PDB entry 7OQC | electron microscopy, 4.10 A resolution (low resolution: residue-level contacts below are approximate; hydrogen-bond / salt-bridge calls are withheld) | chains 1 and d of the 18 polymer chains in the assembly

== Chain 1 ==
Molecule: U1 snRNA
From: Saccharomyces cerevisiae
Sequence (568 nucleotides; numbered 1 to 568; the number before each row is that of its first residue):
     1 AUACUUACCUUAAGAUAUCAGAGGAGAUCAAGAAGUCCUACUGAUCAAAC
    51 AUGCGCUUCCAAUAGUAGAAGGACGUUAAGCAUUUAUCAUUGAACUAUAA
   101 UUGUUCAUUGAAGUCAUUGAUGCAAACUCCUUGGUCACACACACAUACGG
   151 CGCGGAAGGCGUGUUUGCUGACGUUUCCAUUCCCUUGUUUCAAUCAUUGG
   201 UUAAUCCCUUGAUUCCUUUGGGGAUUUUUGGGUUAAACUGAUUUUUGGGG
   251 CCCUUUGUUUCUUCUGCCUGGAGAAGUUUGACACCAAAUUCAAAUUGGUG
   301 UUAGGGGAGCUGGGGCCUUUCAAAAGAGAGCUUUGUAGAGGCAUUCUUUU
   351 UGACUACUUUUCUCUAGCGUGCCAUUUUAGUUUUUGACGGCAGAUUCGAA
   401 UGAACUUAAGUUUAUGAUGAAGGUAUGGCUGUUGAGAUUAUUUGGUCGGG
   451 AUUGUAGUUUGAAGAUGUGCUCUUUUGAGCAGUCUCAACUUUGCUCGUUC
   501 CCGUUAUGGGAAAAAUUUUGGAAGGUCUUGGUAGGAACGGGUGGAUCUUA
   551 UAAUUUUUGAUUUAUUUU
Disordered / not traced: 27-33, 566-568

== Chain d ==
Name: Small nuclear ribonucleoprotein Sm D3
From: Saccharomyces cerevisiae
UniProt: P43321 (SMD3_YEAST); residue numbers follow UniProt; this construct covers 1-101
Chain sequence (101 residues; numbered 1 to 101; the number before each row is that of its first residue):
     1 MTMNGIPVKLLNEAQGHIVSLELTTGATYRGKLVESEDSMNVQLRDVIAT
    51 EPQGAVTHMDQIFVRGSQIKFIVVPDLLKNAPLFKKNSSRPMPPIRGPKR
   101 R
Disordered / not traced: 1-2, 96-101

== How chain 1 and chain d interact ==
Residue-residue contacts (15; chain 1 residue first):
  U114(1) - Gly54(d)
  U114(1) - Ala55(d)
  U114(1) - Val56(d)
  G541(1) - Ile95(d)
  U542(1) - Pro93(d)
  U542(1) - Ile95(d)
  G543(1) - Arg90(d)
  G543(1) - Pro93(d)
  U554(1) - Arg65(d)
  U555(1) - Ser39(d)
  U555(1) - Asn41(d)
  U555(1) - Arg65(d)
  U555(1) - Gly66(d)
  U555(1) - Ser67(d)
  U556(1) - Met40(d)
Also at the interface, not in a pair above, chain d (14 interface residues in all): Gln68, Pro94

== Summary ==
The interface between chain 1 and chain d involves 7 residues on one side and 14 on the other.
Here chain 1 is U1 snRNA and chain d is Small nuclear ribonucleoprotein Sm D3, both from Saccharomyces
cerevisiae. Entry 7OQC (The U1 part of Saccharomyces cerevisiae spliceosomal pre-A complex (delta BS-A ACT1))
was determined by electron microscopy, deposited together with 7OQB and 7OQE.
